Entry 5URU (X-ray diffraction, 2.41 A resolution); this record covers chains A and B of the 4 polymer chains in the assembly.

[Chain A]
Name: Insulin Chain A
Organism: Homo sapiens
Reference sequence: P01308 (INS_HUMAN); residues 1-21 here correspond to UniProt positions 90-110 (UniProt number = residue number + 89)
Amino-acid sequence (21 residues; each row starts with the number of its first residue):
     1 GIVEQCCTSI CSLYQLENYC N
Cystine bridges: C6-C11
Small-molecule neighbours: phenol (IPH): C6, S9, I10, C11, L16

[Chain B]
Name: Insulin Chain B
Organism: Homo sapiens
Reference sequence: P01308 (INS_HUMAN); residues 1-30 here correspond to UniProt positions 25-54 (UniProt number = residue number + 24)
Amino-acid sequence (30 residues; row label = number of the first residue in the row):
     1 FVNQHLCGSH LVEALYLVCG ERGFFYTPKT
Disordered / not traced: 29-30
Modified residues: P28 ((2S)-2,3-dihydro-1H-pyrrole-2-carboxylic acid; 8LJ)
Ion coordination: Zn2+ near H10 (its only coordinating residue here)
Small-molecule neighbours: phenol (IPH): H5, L6, C7, H10, L11, A14

[How chain A and chain B interact]
Contacting residue pairs (20):
  I2(A) with L15(B), hydrophobic; Y26(B), hydrophobic
  V3(A) with Y26(B)
  C6(A) with L11(B), hydrophobic
  C7(A) with C7(B), disulfide; L11(B), hydrophobic
  L13(A) with V18(B), hydrophobic
  L16(A) with L11(B), hydrophobic; A14(B), hydrophobic; L15(B)
  E17(A) with R22(B), salt bridge
  Y19(A) with F24(B); F25(B)
  C20(A) with C19(B), disulfide; G23(B); F25(B)
  N21(A) with R22(B), hydrogen bond (side chain-backbone); G23(B), hydrogen bond (backbone-backbone); F24(B); F25(B)
Interface residues without a listed pair, chain B (14 interface residues in all): G8, T27, P28
Inter-chain disulfides: C7(A)-C7(B), C20(A)-C19(B)

[In short]
Chain A and chain B form an interface of 10 and 14 residues respectively; the contacts include 2 disulfide
bonds, 2 hydrogen bonds and 1 salt bridge. Polar pairs include E17(A)-R22(B), N21(A)-R22(B) and N21(A)-G23(B).
Phenol is bound between chain A and chain B.
Chain A is Insulin Chain A and chain B is Insulin Chain B, both from Homo sapiens; the structure, Insulin with
proline analog DhP at position B28 in the R6 state, was determined by X-ray diffraction.
